PDB entry 8P7Y | electron microscopy, 3.70 A resolution | chains 5 and C of the 59 polymer chains in the assembly

Chain 5:
Molecule: 16S ribosomal RNA
From: Mycoplasmoides pneumoniae M129
Sequence (1520 nucleotides; numbered 1 to 1520; the number before each row is that of its first residue):
     1 UUUUUCUGAGAGUUUGAUCCUGGCUCAGGAUUAACGCUGGCGGCAUGCCU
    51 AAUACAUGCAAGUCGAUCGAAAGUAGUAAUACUUUAGAGGCGAACGGGUG
   101 AGUAACACGUAUCCAAUCUACCUUAUAAUGGGGGAUAACUAGUUGAAAGA
   151 CUAGCUAAUACCGCAUAAGAACUUUGGUUCGCAUGAAUCAAAGUUGAAAG
   201 GACCUGCAAGGGUUCGUUAUUUGAUGAGGGUGCGCCAUAUCAGCUAGUUG
   251 GUGGGGUAACGGCCUACCAAGGCAAUGACGUGUAGCUAUGCUGAGAAGUA
   301 GAAUAGCCACAAUGGGACUGAGACACGGCCCAUACUCCUACGGGAGGCAG
   351 CAGUAGGGAAUUUUUCACAAUGAGCGAAAGCUUGAUGGAGCAAUGCCGCG
   401 UGAACGAUGAAGGUCUUUAAGAUUGUAAAGUUCUUUUAUUUGGGAAGAAU
   451 GACUUUAGCAGGUAAUGGCUAGAGUUUGACUGUACCAUUUUGAAUAAGUG
   501 ACGACUAACUAUGUGCCAGCAGUCGCGGUAAUACAUAGGUCGCAAGCGUU
   551 AUCCGGAUUUAUUGGGCGUAAAGCAAGCGCAGGCGGAUUGAAAAGUCUGG
   601 UGUUAAAGGCAGCUGCUUAACAGUUGUAUGCAUUGGAAACUAUUAAUCUA
   651 GAGUGUGGUAGGGAGUUUUGGAAUUUCAUGUGGAGCGGUGAAAUGCGUAG
   701 AUAUAUGAAGGAACACCAGUGGCGAAGGCGAAAACUUAGGCCAUUACUGA
   751 CGCUUAGGCUUGAAAGUGUGGGGAGCAAAUAGGAUUAGAUACCCUAGUAG
   801 UCCACACCGUAAACGAUAGAUACUAGCUGUCGGGGCGAUCCCCUCGGUAG
   851 UGAAGUUAACACAUUAAGUAUCUCGCCUGGGUAGUACAUUCGCAAGAAUG
   901 AAACUCAAACGGAAUUGACGGGGACCCGCACAAGUGGUGGAGCAUGUUGC
   951 UUAAUUCGACGGUACACGAAAAACCUUACCUAGACUUGACAUCCUUGGCA
  1001 AAAUUAUGGAAACAUAAUGGAGGUUAACCGAGUGACAGGUGGUGCAUGGU
  1051 UGUCGUCAGCUCGUGUCGUGAGAUGUUGGGUUAAGUCCCGCAACGAGCGC
  1101 AACCCUUAUCGUUAGUUACAUUGUCUAGCGAGACUGCUAAUGCAAAUUGG
  1151 AGGAAGGAAGGGAUGACGUCAAAUCAUCAUGCCCCUUAUGUCUAGGGCUG
  1201 CAAACGUGCUACAAUGGCCAAUACAAACAGUCGCCAGCUUGUAAAAGUGA
  1251 GCAAAUCUGUAAAGUUGGUCUCAGUUCGGAUUGAGGGCUGCAAUUCGUCC
  1301 UCAUGAAGUCGGAAUCACUAGUAAUCGCGAAUCAGCUAUGUCGCGGUGAA
  1351 UACGUUCUCGGGUCUUGUACACACXGXCCGUCAAACUAUGAAAGCUGGUA
  1401 AUAUUUAAAAACGUGUUGCUAACCAUUAGGAAGCGCAUGUCAAGGAUAGC
  1451 ACCGGUGAUUGGAGUUAAGUCGUAACAAGGUACCCCUACGAGAACGUGGG
  1501 GGUGGAUCACCUCCUUUCUA
Not modelled in the structure: 1-4, 1512-1520
Construct notes: conflict A1003 (G119315 in 26117688)
Modified / non-standard residues: 7MG (7N-methyl-8-hydroguanosine-5'-monophosphate) at position 525, 5MC (5-methylcytidine-5'-monophosphate) at position 1375, B8T (4-methyl, cytidine-5'-monophosphate) at position 1377, MA6 (6N-dimethyladenosine-5'-monophoshate) at position 1493, MA6 (6N-dimethyladenosine-5'-monophoshate) at position 1494
Ion coordination: Mg2+ site 1 near G22 (its only coordinating residue here); Mg2+ site 2 near A27 (its only coordinating residue here); Mg2+ site 3: C49, U99, G100; Mg2+ site 4 near U85 (its only coordinating residue here); Mg2+ site 5: G92, A120; Mg2+ site 6 near A94 (its only coordinating residue here); Mg2+ site 7 near C95 (its only coordinating residue here); Mg2+ site 8 near G98 (its only coordinating residue here); Mg2+ site 9: A101, G102, G285; Mg2+ site 10 near A160 (its only coordinating residue here); Mg2+ site 11 near A165 (its only coordinating residue here); Mg2+ site 12 near G262 (its only coordinating residue here); 52 more Mg2+ sites not listed
Residues lining bound ligands:
  - pentane-1,5-diamine (N2P): C574, A576, G577, A756, G757, G758, C759
  - 1,4-diaminobutane (PUT): U767, G768, U769, G770, G771, G800
  - spermidine (SPD), molecule 1: G962, C965, A966, C967, G1206, U1207, G1340, U1341
  - spermidine (SPD), molecule 2: A1323, U1325, C1344, G1345

Chain C:
Name: 30S ribosomal protein S4
From: Mycoplasmoides pneumoniae M129
Reference sequence: P46775 (RS4_MYCPN); numbering as in UniProt (aligned over 1-205)
Chain sequence (205 residues; row label = number of the first residue in the row):
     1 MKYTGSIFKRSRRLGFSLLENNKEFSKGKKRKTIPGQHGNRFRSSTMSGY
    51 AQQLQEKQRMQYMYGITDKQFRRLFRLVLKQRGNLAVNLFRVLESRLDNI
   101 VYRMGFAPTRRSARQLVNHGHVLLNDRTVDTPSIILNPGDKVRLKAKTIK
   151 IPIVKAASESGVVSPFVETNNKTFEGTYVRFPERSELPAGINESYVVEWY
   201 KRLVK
Not modelled in the structure: 1

Interface between chain 5 and chain C:
Contacting residue pairs (106):
  U5(5) - Arg82(C)  salt bridge to the phosphate
  A9(5) - Glu198(C)  hydrogen bond to the base
  A9(5) - Trp199(C)  base contact
  A9(5) - Arg202(C)  hydrogen bond to the sugar
  A27(5) - Arg202(C)  hydrogen bond to the base
  G28(5) - Leu203(C)  phosphate contact
  G29(5) - Arg72(C)  salt bridge to the phosphate
  G29(5) - Leu203(C)  phosphate contact
  A294(5) - Lys205(C)  salt bridge to the phosphate
  C397(5) - Arg73(C)  phosphate contact
  G398(5) - Lys69(C)  phosphate contact
  G398(5) - Gln70(C)  hydrogen bond to the phosphate
  G398(5) - Arg73(C)  phosphate contact
  G398(5) - Thr131(C)  sugar contact
  G398(5) - Ser133(C)  phosphate contact
  C399(5) - Asn118(C)  hydrogen bond to the sugar
  C399(5) - Thr131(C)  sugar contact
  C399(5) - Pro132(C)  sugar contact
  C399(5) - Ser133(C)  phosphate contact
  G400(5) - Lys2(C)  base contact
  G400(5) - Arg114(C)  salt bridge to the phosphate
  G400(5) - Asn118(C)  hydrogen bond to the phosphate
  G400(5) - Pro132(C)  phosphate contact
  U401(5) - Lys2(C)  base contact
  U401(5) - Arg111(C)  salt bridge to the phosphate
  U401(5) - Gln115(C)  hydrogen bond to the phosphate
  G402(5) - Arg111(C)  hydrogen bond to the phosphate
  G402(5) - Gln115(C)  hydrogen bond to the sugar
  A403(5) - Thr109(C)  phosphate contact
  A403(5) - Arg111(C)  salt bridge to the phosphate
  A403(5) - Ser112(C)  sugar contact
  A404(5) - Pro108(C)  sugar contact
  A404(5) - Thr109(C)  hydrogen bond to the phosphate
  C405(5) - Asn22(C)  phosphate contact
  G406(5) - Lys27(C)  salt bridge to the phosphate
  A407(5) - Lys27(C)  phosphate contact
  U408(5) - Lys27(C)  phosphate contact
  U408(5) - Gly28(C)  sugar contact
  U408(5) - Lys29(C)  hydrogen bond to the sugar
  G409(5) - Gly28(C)  base contact
  G409(5) - Lys29(C)  base contact
  G409(5) - Arg31(C)  base contact
  A422(5) - Lys29(C)  sugar contact
  U423(5) - Lys29(C)  salt bridge to the phosphate
  U423(5) - Arg31(C)  salt bridge to the phosphate
  U423(5) - Gly36(C)  sugar contact
  U424(5) - Arg12(C)  salt bridge to the phosphate
  U424(5) - Arg31(C)  salt bridge to the phosphate
  U424(5) - Pro35(C)  phosphate contact
  G425(5) - Ser6(C)  hydrogen bond to the phosphate
  G425(5) - Lys9(C)  phosphate contact
  G425(5) - Arg31(C)  sugar contact
  U426(5) - Phe8(C)  phosphate contact
  U426(5) - Arg12(C)  salt bridge to the phosphate
  A427(5) - Gly5(C)  phosphate contact
  A427(5) - Ile7(C)  phosphate contact
  A427(5) - Phe8(C)  hydrogen bond to the phosphate
  A427(5) - Lys23(C)  salt bridge to the phosphate
  C433(5) - Pro152(C)  sugar contact
  C433(5) - Ile153(C)  sugar contact
  U434(5) - His119(C)  hydrogen bond to the sugar
  U434(5) - His121(C)  hydrogen bond to the sugar
  U435(5) - His119(C)  hydrogen bond to the sugar
  U436(5) - Asn118(C)  sugar contact
  U436(5) - His119(C)  base contact
  U436(5) - Asp130(C)  hydrogen bond to the sugar
  U488(5) - Lys147(C)  hydrogen bond to the sugar
  A493(5) - Gln115(C)  base contact
  A493(5) - His119(C)  hydrogen bond to the base
  A497(5) - Lys2(C)  base contact
  U506(5) - Tyr50(C)  sugar contact
  A507(5) - Ser48(C)  hydrogen bond to the phosphate
  A507(5) - Tyr50(C)  hydrogen bond to the base
  A507(5) - Ala51(C)  sugar contact
  A507(5) - Leu54(C)  base contact
  C509(5) - His38(C)  hydrogen bond to the base
  C509(5) - Arg41(C)  salt bridge to the phosphate
  U510(5) - His38(C)  hydrogen bond to the sugar
  G538(5) - Gln37(C)  hydrogen bond to the sugar
  G538(5) - His38(C)  base contact
  G539(5) - Gly36(C)  sugar contact
  G539(5) - Gln37(C)  hydrogen bond to the sugar
  U540(5) - Lys9(C)  salt bridge to the phosphate
  U540(5) - Arg13(C)  hydrogen bond to the phosphate
  C541(5) - Lys9(C)  salt bridge to the phosphate
  C541(5) - Arg13(C)  salt bridge to the phosphate
  G542(5) - Gln58(C)  hydrogen bond to the phosphate
  C543(5) - Lys57(C)  salt bridge to the phosphate
  C543(5) - Gln58(C)  hydrogen bond to the phosphate
  C543(5) - Asp68(C)  phosphate contact
  A544(5) - Lys2(C)  hydrogen bond to the base
  A544(5) - Thr67(C)  hydrogen bond to the phosphate
  A544(5) - Asp68(C)  phosphate contact
  A544(5) - Lys69(C)  phosphate contact
  A545(5) - Lys2(C)  phosphate contact
  A545(5) - Lys69(C)  salt bridge to the phosphate
  C610(5) - Lys80(C)  hydrogen bond to the phosphate
  A611(5) - Lys80(C)  salt bridge to the phosphate
  U617(5) - Arg127(C)  hydrogen bond to the sugar
  U617(5) - Val129(C)  base contact
  U617(5) - Asp130(C)  hydrogen bond to the base
  U617(5) - Thr131(C)  hydrogen bond to the base
  U618(5) - Ile134(C)  sugar contact
  U618(5) - Ile135(C)  sugar contact
  A619(5) - Arg73(C)  hydrogen bond to the sugar
  A620(5) - Arg73(C)  salt bridge to the phosphate
Also at the interface, not in a pair above, chain 5 (55 interface residues in all): G293, U414, C415, U417, A487
Also at the interface, not in a pair above, chain C (64 interface residues in all): Lys30, Asn40, Gln61, Arg76, Thr128, Ile151

In short:
55 residues of chain 5 face 64 of chain C across their interface; the contacts include 35 hydrogen bonds and
21 salt bridges. Polar contacts include A9(5)-Glu198(C), A27(5)-Arg202(C) and A493(5)-His119(C). Ligands of
chain 5: spermidine, pentane-1,5-diamine and 1,4-diaminobutane.
Chain 5 is 16S ribosomal RNA and chain C is 30S ribosomal protein S4, both from Mycoplasmoides pneumoniae
M129; the structure, Mycoplasma pneumoniae 70S ribosome with second S4 protein on large subunit, was
determined by electron microscopy, deposited together with 8P6P, 8P7X, 8P8B, 8P8V and 8P8W.
